Entry 6D1M (X-ray diffraction, 1.21 A resolution); this record covers chain A.

# Chain A
Name: Carbonic anhydrase 2
Organism: Homo sapiens
Notes: EC 4.2.1.1
UniProt: P00918 (CAH2_HUMAN); the author numbering skips numbers that UniProt does not, so the offset changes along the chain: 1-125 = UniProt 1-125; 127-261 = UniProt 126-260
Amino-acid sequence (260 residues; numbered 1 to 261; 1 number in that range is skipped by the numbering (no residue carries it; nothing is unmodelled there); the number before each row is that of its first residue):
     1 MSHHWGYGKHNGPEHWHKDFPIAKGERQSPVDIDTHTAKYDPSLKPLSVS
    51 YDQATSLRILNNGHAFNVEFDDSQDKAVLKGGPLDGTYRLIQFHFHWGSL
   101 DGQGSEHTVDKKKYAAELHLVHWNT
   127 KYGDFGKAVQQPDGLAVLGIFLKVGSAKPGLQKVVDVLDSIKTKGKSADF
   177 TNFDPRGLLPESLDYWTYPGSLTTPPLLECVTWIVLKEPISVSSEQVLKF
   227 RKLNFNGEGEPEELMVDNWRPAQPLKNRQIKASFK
Unresolved in the structure: 1
Metal / ion sites: Zn2+: H94, H96, H119 (together with 4-(cyclohexylselanyl)benzene-1-sulfonamide)
Small-molecule neighbours:
  - 4-(cyclohexylselanyl)benzene-1-sulfonamide (FQY), molecule 1: H4, W5, H10, N11, H15, W16, K18, D19, F20
  - 4-(cyclohexylselanyl)benzene-1-sulfonamide (FQY), molecule 2: Q92, H94, H96, E106, H119, V121, F131, V135, V143, S197, L198, T199, T200, P202, L204, W209
Swiss-Prot annotation at these positions:
  - active site: H64 (Proton donor/acceptor)
  - binding site (Zn(2+)): H94, H96, H119
  - binding site (substrate): T199, T200
  - site: Y7 (Fine-tunes the proton-transfer properties of H-64), N62 (Fine-tunes the proton-transfer properties of H-64), N67 (Fine-tunes the proton-transfer properties of H-64), Q92 (Involved in the binding of some activators, including histamine and L-histidine)
  - modified residue: S2 (N-acetylserine), S166 (Phosphoserine), S173 (Phosphoserine)
Reported in the primary citation:
  - Zn2+ coordination: H94, H96, H119
  - binding site for 4-(cyclohexylselanyl)benzene-1-sulfonamide: V121, F131, V135, L198, T199, P202

# Overview
Chain A binds 4-(cyclohexylselanyl)benzene-1-sulfonamide. H94, H96 and H119 coordinate Zn2+. From UniProt:
active-site residue H64, 3 Zn2+-binding residues and substrate-binding residues T199 and T200. The paper
reports a binding site for 4-(cyclohexylselanyl)benzene-1-sulfonamide at V121, F131 and V135 among others;
Zn2+ coordination by H94, H96 and H119.
Chain A is Carbonic anhydrase 2 (Homo sapiens); the structure, Design, synthesis, and X-ray of selenides
bearing benzenesulfonamide moiety with neuropathic pain modulating effects, was determined by X-ray
diffraction, deposited together with 6D1L.
